7WE9 - chains A and C of the 9 polymer chains in the assembly; structure by electron microscopy, 3.60 A resolution.

== Chain A ==
Name: Spike glycoprotein
Source organism: Severe acute respiratory syndrome coronavirus 2
UniProt: P0DTC2 (SPIKE_SARS2); aligned to UniProt positions 1-1270 over residues 1-1270 (the alignment contains insertions or deletions, so no single offset holds)
Amino-acid sequence (1270 residues; row label = number of the first residue in the row):
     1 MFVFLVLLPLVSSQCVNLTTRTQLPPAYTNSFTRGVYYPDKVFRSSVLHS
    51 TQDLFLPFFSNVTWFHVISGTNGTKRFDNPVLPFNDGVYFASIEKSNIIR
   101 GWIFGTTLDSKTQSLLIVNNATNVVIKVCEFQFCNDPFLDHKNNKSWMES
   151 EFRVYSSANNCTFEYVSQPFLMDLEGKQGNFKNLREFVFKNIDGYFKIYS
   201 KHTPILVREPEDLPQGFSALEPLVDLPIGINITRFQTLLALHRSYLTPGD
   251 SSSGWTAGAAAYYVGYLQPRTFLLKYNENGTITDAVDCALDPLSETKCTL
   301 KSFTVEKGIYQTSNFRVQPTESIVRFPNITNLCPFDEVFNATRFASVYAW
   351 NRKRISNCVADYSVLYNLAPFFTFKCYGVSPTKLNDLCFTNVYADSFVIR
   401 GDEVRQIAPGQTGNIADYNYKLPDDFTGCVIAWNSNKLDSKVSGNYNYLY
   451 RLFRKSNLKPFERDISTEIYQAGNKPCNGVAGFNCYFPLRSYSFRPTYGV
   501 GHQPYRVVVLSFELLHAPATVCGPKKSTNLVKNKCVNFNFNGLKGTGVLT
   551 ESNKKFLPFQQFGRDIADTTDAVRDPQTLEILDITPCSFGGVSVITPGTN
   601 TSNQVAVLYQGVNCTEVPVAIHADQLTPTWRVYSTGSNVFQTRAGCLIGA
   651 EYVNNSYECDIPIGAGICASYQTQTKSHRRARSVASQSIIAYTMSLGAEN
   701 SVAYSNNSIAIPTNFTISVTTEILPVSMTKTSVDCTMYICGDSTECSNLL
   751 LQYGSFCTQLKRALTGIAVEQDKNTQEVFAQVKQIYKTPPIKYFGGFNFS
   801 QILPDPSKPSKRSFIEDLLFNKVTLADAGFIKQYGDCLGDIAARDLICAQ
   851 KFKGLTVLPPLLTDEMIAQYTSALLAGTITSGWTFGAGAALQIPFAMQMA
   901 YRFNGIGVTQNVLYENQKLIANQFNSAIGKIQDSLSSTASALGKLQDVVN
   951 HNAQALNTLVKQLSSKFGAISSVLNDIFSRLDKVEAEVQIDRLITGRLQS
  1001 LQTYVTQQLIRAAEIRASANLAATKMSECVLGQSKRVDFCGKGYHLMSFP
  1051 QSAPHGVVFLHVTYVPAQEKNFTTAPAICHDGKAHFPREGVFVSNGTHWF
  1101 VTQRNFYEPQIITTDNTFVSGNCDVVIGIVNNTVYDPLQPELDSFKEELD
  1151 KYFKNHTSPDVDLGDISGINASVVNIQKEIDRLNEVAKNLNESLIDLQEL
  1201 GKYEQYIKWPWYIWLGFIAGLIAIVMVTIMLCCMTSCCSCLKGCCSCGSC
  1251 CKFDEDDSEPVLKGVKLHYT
Disordered / not traced: 1-13, 69-74, 241-250, 674-685, 826-845, 1160-1270
Differences from the reference sequence: variant Val67 (Ala in P0DTC2), Ile93 (Thr95 in P0DTC2), Asp140 (Gly142 in P0DTC2), Asp336 (Gly339 in P0DTC2), Leu368 (Ser371 in P0DTC2), Pro370 (Ser373 in P0DTC2), Phe372 (Ser375 in P0DTC2), Asn414 (Lys417 in P0DTC2), Lys437 (Asn440 in P0DTC2), Ser443 (Gly446 in P0DTC2), Asn474 (Ser477 in P0DTC2), Lys475 (Thr478 in P0DTC2), Ala481 (Glu484 in P0DTC2), Arg490 (Gln493 in P0DTC2), Ser493 (Gly496 in P0DTC2), Arg495 (Gln498 in P0DTC2), Tyr498 (Asn501 in P0DTC2), His502 (Tyr505 in P0DTC2), Lys544 (Thr547 in P0DTC2), Gly611 (Asp614 in P0DTC2), Tyr652 (His655 in P0DTC2), Lys676 (Asn679 in P0DTC2), His678 (Pro681 in P0DTC2), Lys761 (Asn764 in P0DTC2), Tyr793 (Asp796 in P0DTC2), Lys853 (Asn856 in P0DTC2), His951 (Gln954 in P0DTC2), Lys966 (Asn969 in P0DTC2), Phe978 (Leu981 in P0DTC2); insertion (209-211)
Disulfides: Cys15-Cys134, Cys129-Cys161, Cys288-Cys298, Cys333-Cys358, Cys376-Cys429, Cys388-Cys522, Cys477-Cys485, Cys614-Cys646, Cys659-Cys668, Cys735-Cys757, Cys740-Cys746, Cys1029-Cys1040, Cys1079-Cys1123
Glycans and other covalent adducts: N-acetylglucosamine (NAG) linked to Asn17, Asn61, Asn143, Asn231, Asn328, Asn600, Asn613, Asn654, Asn706, Asn714, Asn798, Asn1071, Asn1095, Asn1131, Asn1155
Residues lining bound ligands: N-acetylglucosamine (NAG; 2-acetamido-2-deoxy-beta-D-glucopyranose): Asp86, Asn191, Ile232

== Chain C ==
Name: The heavy chain of Fab XGv289
Source organism: Homo sapiens
Notes: antibody fragment or engineered binder
Amino-acid sequence (120 residues; row label = number of the first residue in the row):
     1 QVQLVQSGAEVKKPGASLKVSCRASGYTFTSHFIHWVRQAPGQGLEWMGI
    51 INPSGGASYAQNFRDRVTMTTDPSTSTVYMELGSLRSEDTAVYYCARAEG
   101 SSWLGWFDPWGQGTLVTVSS
Disulfides: Cys22-Cys95

== Chain A / chain C interface ==
Contacting residue pairs (9):
  Lys455(A) - Pro14(C)
  Lys455(A) - Gly15(C)
  Lys455(A) - Ala16(C)
  Ser456(A) - Gly15(C)
  Ser456(A) - Ala16(C)
  Ser456(A) - Gly83(C)
  Ser456(A) - Ser84(C)
  Lys459(A) - Arg66(C)
  Lys459(A) - Ser84(C)  hydrogen bond
Interface residues without a listed pair, chain A (5 interface residues in all): Asp424, Asn457
Interface residues without a listed pair, chain C (10 interface residues in all): Lys13, Arg64, Asp65, Glu81

== Summary ==
The interface between chain A and chain C involves 5 residues on one side and 10 on the other, with 1 hydrogen
bond. Its one hydrogen-bonded contact is Lys459(A)-Ser84(C). Ligands of chain A: N-acetylglucosamine.
Chain A is Spike glycoprotein (Severe acute respiratory syndrome coronavirus 2) and chain C is the heavy chain
of Fab XGv289 (Homo sapiens); the structure, SARS-CoV-2 Omicron variant spike protein in complex with Fab
XGv289, was determined by electron microscopy, deposited together with 7WE7, 7WE8, 7WEA, 7WEB, 7WEC, 7WED and
3 further entries.
